9L9W - chains A and B of the 4 polymer chains in the assembly; structure by X-ray diffraction, 5.87 A resolution (low resolution: residue-level contacts below are approximate; hydrogen-bond / salt-bridge calls are withheld).

== Chain A ==
Molecule: Piwi domain-containing protein
Source organism: Thermoflavifilum thermophilum
Reference sequence: A0A1I7NFD7 (A0A1I7NFD7_9BACT); residues 1-507 here = UniProt positions 1-507
Sequence (507 residues; each row starts with the number of its first residue):
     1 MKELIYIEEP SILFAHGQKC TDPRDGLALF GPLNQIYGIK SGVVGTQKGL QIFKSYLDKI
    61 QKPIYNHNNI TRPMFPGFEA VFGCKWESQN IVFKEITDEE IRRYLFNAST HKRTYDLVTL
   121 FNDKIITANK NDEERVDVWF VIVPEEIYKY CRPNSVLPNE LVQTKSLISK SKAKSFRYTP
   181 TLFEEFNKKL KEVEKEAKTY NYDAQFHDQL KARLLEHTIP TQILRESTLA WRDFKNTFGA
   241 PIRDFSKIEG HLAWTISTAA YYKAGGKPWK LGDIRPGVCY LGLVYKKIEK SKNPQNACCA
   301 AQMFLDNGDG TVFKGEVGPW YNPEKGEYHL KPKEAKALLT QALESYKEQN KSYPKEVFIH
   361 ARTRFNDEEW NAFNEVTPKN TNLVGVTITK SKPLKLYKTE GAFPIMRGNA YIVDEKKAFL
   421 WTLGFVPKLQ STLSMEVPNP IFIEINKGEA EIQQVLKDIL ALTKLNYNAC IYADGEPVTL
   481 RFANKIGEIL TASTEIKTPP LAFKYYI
Disordered / not traced: 170-202
Residues lining bound ligands: Mg2+ (MG): Thr255, Asn468, Ala469

== Chain B ==
Molecule: TIR domain-containing protein
Source organism: Thermoflavifilum thermophilum
Reference sequence: A0A1I7NFG5 (A0A1I7NFG5_9BACT); numbering as in UniProt (aligned over 1-421)
Sequence (421 residues; each row starts with the number of its first residue):
     1 MRNKIFISHA TPEDDDFTRW LSLKLIGLGY EVWCDILFLD KGVDFWSTIE KEIRENTCKF
    61 LIVSSTAGNK REGVLKELAV ATKVKKHLQD DMFIIPLAID ENLSYDDINI EIVRLNAIDF
   121 KKSWAKGLQD LLDAFEKQNV PKKPPDHSKS NLLYQQIFLH DKQAIEKEET YDSNWFPIIS
   181 FPNELRFHRY DWRLPKQFDV RTLAFPAIRY KEYLCTFAWE YDFIHQLPKT ETYNGQESIR
   241 ISTSDILSGR YDTDFIRNYE CQRLIVQLIN KAFELRMKDK NVREYQMSKT FAYWIEKGKL
   301 EKDKFEKIKL VGKQKNKYWH FGISAAGKLY PSPVLMVSSH IIFTMDGINL IKSKSIQHSS
   361 RRKQGKNWWN DKWREKLLAF IRFLSDDQNA IYLNVGSEEK ILISNKPLKF FGKMSYVTPS
   421 E
Disordered / not traced: 420-421

== How chain A and chain B interact ==
Contacting residue pairs (103; chain A residue first):
  Met1(A) with Thr170(B); Lys409(B)
  Lys2(A) with Lys409(B); Phe410(B); Phe411(B)
  Glu3(A) with Phe411(B)
  Leu4(A) with Tyr171(B); Phe410(B); Phe411(B); Gly412(B)
  His16(A) with His147(B)
  Gln18(A) with Asn151(B)
  Lys19(A) with Asn151(B); Gln155(B)
  Cys20(A) with Tyr154(B)
  Asp25(A) with Tyr154(B)
  Ala28(A) with Trp20(B); Lys24(B)
  Leu29(A) with Leu23(B); Lys24(B); Asn151(B); Tyr154(B)
  Phe30(A) with Ser150(B); Asn151(B)
  Gln61(A) with Ser123(B)
  Lys62(A) with Lys121(B); Lys122(B)
  Pro63(A) with Trp124(B)
  Tyr65(A) with Asp16(B); Trp124(B)
  Asn69(A) with Asp16(B)
  Met74(A) with Trp124(B)
  Pro76(A) with Trp20(B); Trp124(B)
  Glu79(A) with Ala125(B)
  Ala80(A) with Trp20(B); Lys24(B); Ala125(B)
  Lys392(A) with Met336(B)
  Pro393(A) with Trp175(B); Met336(B)
  Leu394(A) with Ser173(B); Asn174(B); Trp175(B); Phe410(B)
  Lys395(A) with Asp172(B); Ser173(B); Asn174(B); Ser338(B)
  Leu396(A) with Asp172(B); Ser173(B); Phe410(B)
  Tyr397(A) with Tyr171(B); Asp172(B); Ser173(B); Asn174(B); Ser339(B); Asn370(B); Trp373(B); Arg374(B); Leu377(B)
  Lys398(A) with Glu169(B); Thr170(B); Tyr171(B); Asn370(B); Arg374(B); Tyr416(B)
  Thr399(A) with Thr170(B); Tyr171(B); Asp172(B); Arg374(B)
  Glu400(A) with Glu169(B)
  Gly401(A) with Asn370(B); Asp371(B)
  Ala402(A) with Trp369(B); Asn370(B); Asp371(B)
  Phe403(A) with Asn370(B); Tyr416(B); Pro419(B)
  Pro404(A) with Asn370(B); Tyr416(B)
  Ile405(A) with Tyr171(B); Tyr416(B)
  Met406(A) with Tyr416(B)
  Asn409(A) with Tyr171(B)
  Val413(A) with Pro331(B)
  Asp414(A) with Tyr330(B)
  Lys417(A) with Tyr330(B)
  Phe419(A) with Trp175(B)
  Phe425(A) with Tyr416(B)
  Pro427(A) with Lys162(B); Gln163(B); Ala164(B)
  Lys428(A) with Leu159(B)
  Gln430(A) with Lys162(B); Val417(B); Pro419(B)
  Met435(A) with Trp369(B)
  Glu436(A) with Arg361(B); Trp373(B)
  Val437(A) with Trp373(B)
  Phe442(A) with Lys328(B)
Also at the interface, not in a pair above, chain A (53 interface residues in all): Tyr6, Asp22, Tyr411, Tyr472
Also at the interface, not in a pair above, chain B (53 interface residues in all): Glu101, Ser148, Val337, Gly365, Lys413, Met414, Ser415, Thr418

== In short ==
Chain A and chain B each contribute 53 residues to their interface. Chain A binds Mg2+.
Here chain A is Piwi domain-containing protein and chain B is TIR domain-containing protein, both from
Thermoflavifilum thermophilum. Entry 9L9W (Structure of SPARTA in complex with guide DNA and a 19nt target
DNA) was determined by X-ray diffraction together with 8Z8Y, 8Z92, 8Z96 and 9L9X from the same study.
